Entry 3AZE (X-ray diffraction, 3.00 A resolution); this record covers chains C and I of the 10 polymer chains in the assembly.

== Chain C ==
Protein: Histone H2A type 1-B/E
Source organism: Homo sapiens
UniProtKB: P04908 (H2A1B_HUMAN); residues 0-129 here correspond to UniProt positions 1-130 (UniProt number = residue number + 1)
Chain sequence (133 residues; numbered -3 to 129; the number before each row is that of its first residue; numbers below 1 keep their minus sign (Gly-3 is residue -3)):
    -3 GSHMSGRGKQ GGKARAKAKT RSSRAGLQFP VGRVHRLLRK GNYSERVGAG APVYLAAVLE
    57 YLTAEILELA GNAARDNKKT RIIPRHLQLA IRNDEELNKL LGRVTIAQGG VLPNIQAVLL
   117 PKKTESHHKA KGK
Disordered / not traced: -3 to 10, 119-129
Sequence notes: expression tag (-3 to -1)
UniProt features mapped onto this chain:
  - modified residue: Ser1 (N-acetylserine), Arg3 (Citrulline), Lys5 (N6-(2-hydroxyisobutyryl)lysine), Lys9 (N6-(2-hydroxyisobutyryl)lysine), Lys13 (N6-(beta-hydroxybutyryl)lysine), Lys36 (N6-(2-hydroxyisobutyryl)lysine), Lys74 (N6-(2-hydroxyisobutyryl)lysine), Lys75 (N6-(2-hydroxyisobutyryl)lysine), Lys95 (N6-(2-hydroxyisobutyryl)lysine), Gln104 (N5-methylglutamine), Lys118 (N6-(2-hydroxyisobutyryl)lysine), Lys119 (N6-crotonyllysine), Thr120 (Phosphothreonine), Lys125 (N6-crotonyllysine)
  - cross-link (Glycyl lysine isopeptide (Lys-Gly)): Lys13 (interchain with G-Cter in ubiquitin), Lys15 (interchain with G-Cter in ubiquitin), Lys119 (interchain with G-Cter in ubiquitin)

== Chain I ==
Molecule: 146-nt DNA strand
Sequence (146 nucleotides; numbered 1 to 146; the number before each row is that of its first residue):
     1 ATCAATATCC ACCTGCAGAT TCTACCAAAA GTGTATTTGG AAACTGCTCC ATCAAAAGGC
    61 ATGTTCAGCT GAATTCAGCT GAACATGCCT TTTGATGGAG CAGTTTCCAA ATACACTTTT
   121 GGTAGAATCT GCAGGTGGAT ATTGAT
Metal / ion sites: Mn2+ site 1 near DG100 (its only coordinating residue here); Mn2+ site 2 near DC114 (its only coordinating residue here); Mn2+ site 3 near DG121 (its only coordinating residue here); Mn2+ site 4 near DA133 (its only coordinating residue here)

== Chain C / chain I interface ==
Pairs across the interface (15):
  Arg11(C) - DG31(I)  hydrogen bond to the sugar
  Arg11(C) - DT32(I)  phosphate contact
  Ala12(C) - DG31(I)  sugar contact
  Ala12(C) - DT32(I)  phosphate contact
  Ala14(C) - DA30(I)  phosphate contact
  Ala14(C) - DG31(I)  phosphate contact
  Lys15(C) - DG31(I)  hydrogen bond to the phosphate
  Thr16(C) - DA30(I)  phosphate contact
  Arg17(C) - DA30(I)  salt bridge to the phosphate
  Arg20(C) - DA30(I)  hydrogen bond to the phosphate
  Arg20(C) - DG31(I)  salt bridge to the phosphate
  Gly28(C) - DA30(I)  phosphate contact
  Arg32(C) - DA29(I)  salt bridge to the phosphate
  Arg42(C) - DT37(I)  sugar contact
  Lys74(C) - DA11(I)  salt bridge to the phosphate
Other interface residues (no listed pair), chain C (14 interface residues in all): Lys13, Arg29, Arg77
Other interface residues (no listed pair), chain I (8 interface residues in all): DA19, DT38

== Overview ==
Chain C and chain I form an interface of 14 and 8 residues respectively; the contacts include 3 hydrogen bonds
and 4 salt bridges. Polar contacts include Arg11(C)-DG31(I), Lys15(C)-DG31(I) and Arg20(C)-DA30(I).
Chain C is Histone H2A type 1-B/E (Homo sapiens) and chain I is a 146-nt DNA strand; the structure, Crystal
Structure of Human Nucleosome Core Particle Containing H3K64Q mutation, was determined by X-ray diffraction
together with 3AYW, 3AZF, 3AZG, 3AZH, 3AZJ, 3AZK and 3 further entries from the same study.
